PDB entry 4X6F | X-ray diffraction, 1.91 A resolution | chains A and B

[Chain A]
Molecule: T-cell surface glycoprotein CD1a
From: Homo sapiens
UniProt: P06126 (CD1A_HUMAN); residues 4-278 here correspond to UniProt positions 21-295 (UniProt number = residue number + 17)
Chain sequence (281 residues; row label = number of the first residue in the row):
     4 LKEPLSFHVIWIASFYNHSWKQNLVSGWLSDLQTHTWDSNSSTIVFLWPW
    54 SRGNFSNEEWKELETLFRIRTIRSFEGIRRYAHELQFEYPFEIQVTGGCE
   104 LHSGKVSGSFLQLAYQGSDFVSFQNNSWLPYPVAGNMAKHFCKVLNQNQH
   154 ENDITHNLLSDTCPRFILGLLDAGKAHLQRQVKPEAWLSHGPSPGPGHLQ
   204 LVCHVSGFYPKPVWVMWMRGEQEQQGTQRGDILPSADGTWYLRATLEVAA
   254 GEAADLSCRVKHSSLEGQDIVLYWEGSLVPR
Unresolved in the structure: 4-8, 20-23, 104-110, 283-284
Cystine bridges: Cys102-Cys166, Cys206-Cys261
Differences from the reference sequence: variant Ile13 (Thr30 in P06126), Trp51 (Cys68 in P06126); expression tag (279-284)
Ligand contacts: 3XU ((4S,7S,23Z)-4-hydroxy-7-[(1S,2Z)-1-hydroxyhexadec-2-en-1-yl]-N,N,N-trimethyl-9-oxo-3,5-dioxa-8-aza-4-phosphadotriacont- 23-en-1-aminium 4-oxide): Phe10, Val12, Trp14, Val28, Ser29, Gly30, His38, Thr39, Trp40, Ile47, Trp63, Phe70, Arg73, Arg76, Ser77, Gly80, Ile81, Tyr84, Val98, Gly100, Gly101, Leu114, Leu116, Trp131, Phe144, Val147, Leu148, Gln150, Asn151, Thr158, Leu161, Leu162, Thr165, Cys166, Phe169
UniProt features mapped onto this chain:
  - binding site (a D-galactosylceramide): Arg73 to Ser77, Glu154, Thr158
  - glycosylation (N-linked (GlcNAc...) asparagine): Asn20, Asn43, Asn57, Asn128

[Chain B]
Molecule: Beta-2-microglobulin
From: Homo sapiens
UniProt: P61769 (B2MG_HUMAN); residues 1-99 here correspond to UniProt positions 21-119 (UniProt number = residue number + 20)
Chain sequence (105 residues; each row starts with the number of its first residue):
     1 IQRTPKIQVYSRHPAENGKSNFLNCYVSGFHPSDIEVDLLKNGERIEKVE
    51 HSDLSFSKDWSFYLLYYTEFTPTEKDEYACRVNHVTLSQPKIVKWDRDMG
   101 SLVPR
Unresolved in the structure: 99-105
Cystine bridges: Cys25-Cys80
Differences from the reference sequence: expression tag (100-105)
UniProt features mapped onto this chain:
  - modified residue: Gln2 (Pyrrolidone carboxylic acid)
  - glycosylation: Ile1 (N-linked (Glc) (glycation) isoleucine), Lys19 (N-linked (Glc) (glycation) lysine), Lys41 (N-linked (Glc) (glycation) lysine), Lys48 (N-linked (Glc) (glycation) lysine), Lys58 (N-linked (Glc) (glycation) lysine), Lys91 (N-linked (Glc) (glycation) lysine), Lys94 (N-linked (Glc) (glycation) lysine)

[How chain A and chain B interact]
Residue-residue contacts - 56 pairs, chain A then chain B:
  Ile13(A) with Ser55(B); Phe56(B), hydrophobic
  Ile15(A) with Leu54(B); Phe56(B), hydrophobic; Phe62(B), hydrophobic
  Ser17(A) with Ser33(B)
  Trp31(A) with Ser55(B)
  Gln36(A) with Asp53(B), hydrogen bond
  Thr39(A) with Asp53(B), hydrogen bond
  Glu95(A) with His31(B); Pro32(B); Ser33(B), hydrogen bond; Phe62(B)
  Gln97(A) with His31(B), hydrogen bond; Phe56(B); Trp60(B), hydrogen bond (side chain-backbone); Phe62(B)
  Val98(A) with Phe56(B)
  Thr99(A) with Trp60(B)
  Gln115(A) with Trp60(B)
  Ala117(A) with Trp60(B)
  Gln119(A) with His31(B)
  Gly120(A) with Arg3(B), hydrogen bond (backbone-side chain); His31(B), hydrogen bond (backbone-side chain); Asp59(B); Trp60(B)
  Asp122(A) with Trp60(B), hydrogen bond
  Glu188(A) with Arg12(B), salt bridge; His13(B), salt bridge; Pro14(B)
  Trp190(A) with Ser11(B); Arg12(B); His13(B); Pro14(B)
  Ser192(A) with Asp98(B)
  His193(A) with Asp98(B), salt bridge
  Pro195(A) with Asp96(B)
  Ser209(A) with Arg12(B), hydrogen bond (side chain-backbone)
  Gly210(A) with Arg12(B)
  Asp234(A) with Lys6(B), salt bridge; Gln8(B)
  Leu236(A) with Gln8(B); Tyr10(B); Tyr26(B), hydrophobic
  Pro237(A) with Tyr10(B), hydrogen bond (backbone-side chain); Tyr26(B); Leu65(B)
  Ser238(A) with Arg12(B); Leu65(B)
  Ala239(A) with Leu65(B); Tyr67(B)
  Asp240(A) with Arg12(B), salt bridge
  Thr242(A) with Arg12(B)
  Tyr244(A) with Tyr10(B); Ser11(B)
  Leu281(A) with Asp98(B)
Other interface residues (no listed pair), chain A (37 interface residues in all): Trp14, Tyr19, Leu27, Asp34, Leu116, Ser121
Other interface residues (no listed pair), chain B (27 interface residues in all): Ile1, Asn24, Asp34, Tyr63

[Summary]
37 residues of chain A and 27 residues of chain B are in contact, with 10 hydrogen bonds and 5 salt bridges.
Among the polar pairs are Glu188(A)-Arg12(B), Glu188(A)-His13(B) and His193(A)-Asp98(B). Bound to chain A:
compound 3XU.
Chain A is T-cell surface glycoprotein CD1a and chain B is Beta-2-microglobulin, both from Homo sapiens; the
structure, CD1a binary complex with sphingomyelin, was determined by X-ray diffraction (same publication as
4X6B, 4X6C, 4X6D and 4X6E).
